PDB entry 4KVB | X-ray diffraction, 4.20 A resolution (low resolution: residue-level contacts below are approximate; hydrogen-bond / salt-bridge calls are withheld) | chains A and T of the 20 polymer chains in the assembly

# Chain A
Molecule: 16S rRNA
Source organism: Thermus thermophilus
Sequence (1522 nucleotides; numbered 0 to 1544 plus 19 insertion-coded residues; 42 numbers in that range are skipped by the numbering (no residue carries them; nothing is unmodelled there); the number before each row is that of its first residue; a row labelled like 190A-190L holds insertion residues (190A, then the next letters in order); numbering starts at 0):
     0 UUUGUUGGAG AGUUUGAUCC UGGCUCAGGG UGAACGCUGG CGGCGUGCCU AAGACAUGCA
    60 AGUCGUGCGG G
    73 CCGCGGGGUU UU
    88 ACUCCG
    95 UGGUC
   101 AGCGGCGGAC GGGUGAGUAA CGCGUGGGU
  129A G
   130 ACCUACCCGG AAGAGGGGGA CAACCCGGGG AAACUCGGGC UAAUCCCCCA UGUGGACCCG
   190 C
190A-190L CCCUUGGGGUGU
   191 GUCCAAAGGG CUUU
   216 GCCCGCUUCC GGAUGGGCCC GCGUCCCAUC AGCUAGUUGG UGGGGUAAUG GCCCACCAAG
   276 GCGACGACGG GUAGCCGGUC UGAGAGGAUG GCCGGCCACA GGGGCACUGA GACACGGGCC
   336 CCACUCCUAC GGGAGGCAGC AGUUAGGAAU CUUCCGCAAU GGGCGCAAGC CUGACGGAGC
   396 GACGCCGCUU GGAGGAAGAA GCCCUUCGGG GUGUAAACUC CUGAA
   442 CCCGGGACGA AACCCCCGAG GA
   474 GGGGACUGAC GGUACCGGG
   494 GUAAUAGCGC CGGCCAACUC CGUGCCAGCA GCCGCGGUAA UACGGAGGGC GCGAGCGUUA
   554 CCCGGAUUCA CUGGGCGUAA AGGGCGUGUA GGCGGCCUGG GGCGUCCCAU GUGAAAGACC
   614 ACGGCUCAAC CGUGGGGGAG CGUGGGAUAC GCUCAGGCUA GACGGUGGGA GAGGGUGGUG
   674 GAAUUCCCGG AGUAGCGGUG AAAUGCGCAG AUACCGGGAG GAACGCCGAU GGCGAAGGCA
   734 GCCACCUGGU CCACCCGUGA CGCUGAGGCG CGAAAGCGUG GGGAGCAAAC CGGAUUAGAU
   794 ACCCGGGUAG UCCACGCCCU AAACGAUGCG CGCUAGGUCU CUGGGUCU
   848 CCUGGGGGCC GAAGCUAACG CGUUAAGCGC GCCGCCUGGG GAGUACGGCC GCAAGGCUGA
   908 AACUCAAAGG AAUUGACGGG GGCCCGCACA AGCGGUGGAG CAUGUGGUUU AAUUCGAAGX
   968 AACGCGAAGA ACCUUACCAG GCCUUGACAU GCUAGG
 1003A G
  1004 AACCCGGGUG AAAGCCUGGG GUGCCCC
1030A-1030D GCGA
  1031 GGGGAGCCCU AGCACAGGUG CUGCAUGGCC GUCGUCAGCU CGUGCCGUGA GGUGUUGGGU
  1091 UAAGUCCCGC AACGAGCGCA ACCCCCGCCG UUAGUUGCCA GCGGUUCGGC CGGGCACUCU
  1151 AACGGGACUG CCCGCGAAA
  1171 GCGGGAGGAA GGAGGGGACG ACGUCUGGUC AGCAUGGCCC UUACGGCCUG GGCGACACAC
  1231 GUGCUACAAU GCCCACUACA AAGCGAUGCC ACCCGGCAAC GGGGAGCUAA UCGCAAAAAG
  1291 GUGGGCCCAG UUCGGAUUGG GGUCUGCAAC CCGACCCCAU GAAGCCGGAA UCGCUAGUAA
  1351 UCGCGGAUCA G
 1361A C
  1362 CAUGCCGCGG UGAAUACGUU CCCGGGCCUU GUACACACXG CCXGUXACGC CAUGGGAGCG
  1422 GGCUCUACCC GAAGUCGCCG GG
  1446 AGCCUACGGG
  1459 CAGGCGCCGA GGGUAGGGCC CGUGACUGGG GCGAAGUCGU AACAAGGUAG CUGUACCGGA
  1519 AGGUGCGGCU GGAUCACCUC CUUUCU
Not modelled in the structure: 0-3, 1535-1538
Modified residues: PSU (pseudouridine-5'-monophosphate) at position 516, 7MG (7N-methyl-8-hydroguanosine-5'-monophosphate) at position 527, M2G (N2-dimethylguanosine-5'-monophosphate) at position 966, 5MC (5-methylcytidine-5'-monophosphate) at position 967, 2MG (2N-methylguanosine-5'-monophosphate) at position 1207, 5MC (5-methylcytidine-5'-monophosphate) at position 1400, 4OC (4n,o2'-methylcytidine-5'-monophosphate) at position 1402, 5MC (5-methylcytidine-5'-monophosphate) at position 1404, 5MC (5-methylcytidine-5'-monophosphate) at position 1407, UR3 (3-methyluridine-5'-monophoshate) at position 1498, MA6 (6N-dimethyladenosine-5'-monophoshate) at position 1518, MA6 (6N-dimethyladenosine-5'-monophoshate) at position 1519, PSU (pseudouridine-5'-monophosphate) at position 1540, PSU (pseudouridine-5'-monophosphate) at position 1541
Bound ions: Mg2+ site 1: U12, G22; K+ site 1 near U14 (its only coordinating residue here); Mg2+ site 2 near G21 (its only coordinating residue here); Mg2+ site 3 near C48 (its only coordinating residue here); Mg2+ site 4: C48, U114, G115; Mg2+ site 5 near A53 (its only coordinating residue here); Mg2+ site 6: G61, U62; Mg2+ site 7 near G107 (its only coordinating residue here); Mg2+ site 8: A109, G331; Mg2+ site 9: A116, G117, G289; Mg2+ site 10: A116, G117, U118, G289; Mg2+ site 11: C121, U125; 84 more Mg2+ sites not listed; 19 more K+ sites not listed

# Chain T
Protein: 30S ribosomal protein S20
Source organism: Thermus thermophilus
UniProt: P62661 (RS20_THET2); residues 1-106 here = UniProt positions 1-106
Sequence (106 residues; each row starts with the number of its first residue):
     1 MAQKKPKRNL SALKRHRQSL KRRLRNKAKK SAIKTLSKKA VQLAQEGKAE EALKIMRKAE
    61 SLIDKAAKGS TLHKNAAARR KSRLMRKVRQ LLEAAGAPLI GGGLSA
Not modelled in the structure: 1-7

# Interface between chain A and chain T
Contacting residue pairs (90; chain A residue first):
  A60(A) with Leu-10(T)
  G61(A) with Leu-10(T)
  G102(A) with Arg-17(T)
  C103(A) with Arg-17(T); Lys-21(T)
  G104(A) with Lys-14(T); Gln-18(T); Lys-21(T)
  G105(A) with Lys-14(T); Gln-18(T); Arg-22(T)
  C106(A) with Arg-15(T)
  G107(A) with Arg-15(T)
  G108(A) with Arg-15(T)
  C132(A) with Lys-74(T); Asn-75(T)
  U133(A) with Lys-74(T)
  C176(A) with Lys-29(T)
  C177(A) with Lys-65(T)
  C178(A) with Lys-65(T)
  A185(A) with Glu-60(T); Ala-78(T); Lys-81(T)
  C186(A) with Ala-78(T); Ser-82(T); Met-85(T)
  C187(A) with Ser-82(T); Met-85(T); Arg-89(T); Gly-103(T); Leu-104(T); Ser-105(T)
  C188(A) with Arg-89(T); Ser-105(T); Ala-106(T)
  U190L(A) with Ser-105(T)
  G191(A) with Gly-101(T); Gly-102(T); Gly-103(T); Leu-104(T); Ser-105(T)
  U192(A) with Arg-57(T); Glu-60(T); Gly-102(T); Gly-103(T)
  C193(A) with Arg-57(T); Glu-60(T); Ser-61(T); Asp-64(T)
  C194(A) with Ser-61(T); Asp-64(T); Lys-65(T); Lys-68(T)
  A195(A) with Lys-65(T); Lys-68(T)
  A196(A) with Lys-68(T)
  G258(A) with Arg-86(T)
  G259(A) with Arg-83(T)
  G260(A) with Arg-80(T); Arg-83(T)
  U261(A) with Arg-79(T); Arg-83(T)
  A262(A) with Lys-74(T); Asn-75(T)
  A263(A) with Arg-79(T)
  C322(A) with Arg-23(T)
  U323(A) with Ser-19(T); Arg-22(T); Arg-23(T); Asn-26(T)
  G324(A) with Arg-22(T); Asn-26(T); Ser-70(T)
  A325(A) with Ser-70(T)
  G332(A) with Leu-10(T)
  G333(A) with His-16(T)
  U1436(A) with Arg-23(T)
  C1437(A) with Lys-34(T)
  G1438(A) with Lys-34(T)
  C1439(A) with Lys-38(T)
  G1453(A) with Lys-39(T)
  G1454(A) with Lys-39(T)
  G1455(A) with Ala-28(T); Ser-31(T); Ala-32(T); Thr-35(T)
  C1459(A) with Leu-24(T); Lys-27(T); Ser-31(T)
  A1460(A) with Lys-27(T)
Other interface residues (no listed pair), chain A (49 interface residues in all): C131, C175, G190K
Other interface residues (no listed pair), chain T (47 interface residues in all): Arg-25, Lys-87

# Overview
49 residues of chain A and 47 residues of chain T are in contact. U12(A) and G22(A) coordinate Mg2+ site 1.
C48(A), U114(A) and G115(A) coordinate Mg2+ site 4.
Chain A is 16S rRNA and chain T is 30S ribosomal protein S20, both from Thermus thermophilus; the structure,
Thermus thermophilus HB27 30S ribosomal subunit lacking ribosomal protein S17, was determined by X-ray
diffraction.
